Entry 7A3U (X-ray diffraction, 3.00 A resolution); this record covers chains A and L of the 3 polymer chains in the assembly.

Chain A:
Name: Envelope protein
Organism: Zika virus
Notes: EC 3.4.21.91, 3.6.1.15, 3.6.4.13
Reference sequence: A0A1U9YHM2 (A0A1U9YHM2_ZIKV); residues 1-409 here correspond to UniProt positions 291-699 (UniProt number = residue number + 290)
Sequence (414 residues; each row starts with the number of its first residue):
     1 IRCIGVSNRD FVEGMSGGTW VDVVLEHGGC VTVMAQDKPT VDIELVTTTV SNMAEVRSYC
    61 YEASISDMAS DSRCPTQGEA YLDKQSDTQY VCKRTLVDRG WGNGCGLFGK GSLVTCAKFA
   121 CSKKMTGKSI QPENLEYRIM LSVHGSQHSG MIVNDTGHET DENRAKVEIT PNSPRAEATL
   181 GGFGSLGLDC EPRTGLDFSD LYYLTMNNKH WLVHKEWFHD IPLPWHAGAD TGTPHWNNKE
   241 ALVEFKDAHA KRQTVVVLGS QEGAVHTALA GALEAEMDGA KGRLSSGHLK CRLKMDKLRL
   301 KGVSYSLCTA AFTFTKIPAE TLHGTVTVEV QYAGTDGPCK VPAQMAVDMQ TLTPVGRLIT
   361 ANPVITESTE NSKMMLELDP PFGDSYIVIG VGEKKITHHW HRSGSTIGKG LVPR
Unresolved in the structure: 155-159, 404-414
Construct notes: expression tag (410-414)
Cystine bridges: Cys3-Cys30, Cys60-Cys121, Cys74-Cys105, Cys92-Cys116, Cys190-Cys291, Cys308-Cys339

Chain L:
Name: EDE1 C10 divalent F(ab')2 fragment
Organism: Homo sapiens
Sequence (217 residues; each row starts with the number of its first residue; note: 1 number in that range is skipped by the numbering (no residue carries it; nothing is unmodelled there); a row labelled like 27A-27C holds insertion residues (27A, then the next letters in order); numbering starts at 0):
     0 SQSALTQPAS
    11 VSGSPGQSIT ISCTGTS
27A-27C SDV
    28 GGFNYVSWFQ QHPGKAPKLM LYDVTSRPSG VSSRFSGSKS GNTASLTISG LQAEDEADYY
    88 CSSHTSRG
   95A T
    96 WVFGGGTKLT V
  106A L
   107 GQPKAAPSVT LFPPSSEELQ ANKATLVCLI SDFYPGAVTV AWKADSSPVK AGVETTTPSK
   167 QSNNKYAASS YLSLTPEQWK SHRSYSCQVT HEGSTVEKTV APTECS
Unresolved in the structure: 0-2, 130, 149-151, 158, 189-192, 212
Cystine bridges: Cys23-Cys88, Cys134-Cys193

How chain A and chain L interact:
Pairs across the interface (10; chain A residue first):
  His148(A) - Tyr49(L)
  His148(A) - Ser53(L)
  Gly150(A) - Tyr49(L)  hydrogen bond (backbone-side chain)
  Ile152(A) - Tyr49(L)  hydrophobic
  Thr315(A) - Thr52(L)
  Lys316(A) - Asp50(L)  salt bridge
  Glu370(A) - Ser60(L)
  Asn371(A) - Arg54(L)  hydrogen bond (backbone-side chain)
  Lys373(A) - Thr52(L)  hydrogen bond
  Lys373(A) - Ser53(L)  hydrogen bond
Interface residues without a listed pair, chain A (11 interface residues in all): Ser149, Met151, Glu329
Interface residues without a listed pair, chain L (7 interface residues in all): Asn31

Overview:
11 residues of chain A face 7 of chain L across their interface, with 4 hydrogen bonds and 1 salt bridge.
Among the polar pairs are Lys316(A)-Asp50(L), Gly150(A)-Tyr49(L) and Asn371(A)-Arg54(L).
Here chain A is Envelope protein (Zika virus) and chain L is EDE1 C10 divalent F(ab')2 fragment (Homo
sapiens). Entry 7A3U (Crystal structure of Zika virus envelope glycoprotein in complex with the divalent
F(ab')2 fragment of the ...) was determined by X-ray diffraction, deposited together with 7A3N, 7A3O, 7A3P and
7A3Q.
